Entry 7RSN (electron microscopy, 3.49 A resolution); this record covers chains A and C of the 12 polymer chains in the assembly.

Chain A (and C):
Name: AMC018 gp120
Source organism: Human immunodeficiency virus 1
Notes: chain C of this document is another copy of the same molecule, construct and numbering; everything in this record applies to it too
Sequence (485 residues; each row starts with the number of its first residue; note: 30 numbers in that range are skipped by the numbering (no residue carries them; nothing is unmodelled there); a row labelled like 133A-133U holds insertion residues (133A, then the next letters in order)):
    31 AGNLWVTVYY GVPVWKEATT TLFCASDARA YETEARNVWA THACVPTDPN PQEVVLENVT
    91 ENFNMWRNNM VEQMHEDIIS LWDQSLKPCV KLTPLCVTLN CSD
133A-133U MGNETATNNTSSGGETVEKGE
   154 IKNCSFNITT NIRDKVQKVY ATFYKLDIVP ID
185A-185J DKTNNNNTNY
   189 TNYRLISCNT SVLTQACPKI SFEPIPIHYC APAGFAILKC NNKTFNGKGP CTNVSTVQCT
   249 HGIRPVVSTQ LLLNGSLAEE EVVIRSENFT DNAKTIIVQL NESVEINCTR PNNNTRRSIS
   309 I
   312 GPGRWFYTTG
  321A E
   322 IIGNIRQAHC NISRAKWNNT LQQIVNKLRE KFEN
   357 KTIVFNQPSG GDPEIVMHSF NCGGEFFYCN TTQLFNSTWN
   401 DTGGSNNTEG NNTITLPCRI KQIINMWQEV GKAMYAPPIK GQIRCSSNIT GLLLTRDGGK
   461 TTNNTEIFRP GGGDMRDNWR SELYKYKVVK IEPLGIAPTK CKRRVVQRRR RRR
Not modelled in the structure: 31-34, 57-65, 133A-133U, 185A-185J, 401-411, 505-513
Cystine bridges: Cys54-Cys74, Cys119-Cys205, Cys126-Cys196, Cys131-Cys157, Cys218-Cys247, Cys228-Cys239, Cys296-Cys331, Cys378-Cys445, Cys385-Cys418
Glycans and other covalent adducts: N-acetylglucosamine (NAG) linked to Asn130, Asn156, Asn160, Asn197, Asn230, Asn241, Asn262, Asn295, Asn301, Asn332, Asn355, Asn386, Asn392, Asn448, Asn463; glycan linked to Asn276

Chain A / chain C interface:
Contacting residue pairs (17):
  Asn164(A) - Cys126(C)
  Asn164(A) - Cys196(C)  hydrogen bond (side chain-backbone)
  Asn164(A) - Asn197(C)
  Ile165(A) - Cys126(C)
  Ile165(A) - Val127(C)
  Ile165(A) - Thr128(C)
  Ile165(A) - Arg192(C)
  Ile165(A) - Cys196(C)  hydrophobic
  Arg166(A) - Thr123(C)
  Arg166(A) - Cys126(C)  hydrogen bond (backbone-backbone)
  Asp167(A) - Val127(C)
  Asp167(A) - Thr128(C)  hydrogen bond (side chain-backbone)
  Pro313(A) - Cys196(C)
  Pro313(A) - Ser199(C)
  Pro313(A) - Val200(C)
  Gly314(A) - Asn197(C)
  Gly314(A) - Thr198(C)
Other interface residues (no listed pair), chain A (7 interface residues in all): Trp316

In short:
7 residues of chain A face 10 of chain C across their interface; the contacts include 3 hydrogen bonds. Polar
contacts include Asn164(A)-Cys196(C), Asp167(A)-Thr128(C) and Arg166(A)-Cys126(C). N-acetylglucosamine is
covalently linked to Asn130(A), Asn156(A), Asn160(A), Asn197(A), Asn230(A) and Asn241(A) and 9 more.
Both chains are AMC018 gp120 (Human immunodeficiency virus 1). Entry 7RSN (AMC018 SOSIP.v4.2 in complex with
PGV04 Fab) was determined by electron microscopy, deposited together with 7RSO.
